Entry 7U0X (electron microscopy, 3.82 A resolution); this record covers chains C and F of the 7 polymer chains in the assembly.

== Chain C ==
Protein: Spike glycoprotein
Source organism: Severe acute respiratory syndrome coronavirus 2
UniProtKB: P0DTC2 (SPIKE_SARS2); numbering as in UniProt (aligned over 1-1208)
Sequence (1208 residues; numbered 1 to 1208; the number before each row is that of its first residue):
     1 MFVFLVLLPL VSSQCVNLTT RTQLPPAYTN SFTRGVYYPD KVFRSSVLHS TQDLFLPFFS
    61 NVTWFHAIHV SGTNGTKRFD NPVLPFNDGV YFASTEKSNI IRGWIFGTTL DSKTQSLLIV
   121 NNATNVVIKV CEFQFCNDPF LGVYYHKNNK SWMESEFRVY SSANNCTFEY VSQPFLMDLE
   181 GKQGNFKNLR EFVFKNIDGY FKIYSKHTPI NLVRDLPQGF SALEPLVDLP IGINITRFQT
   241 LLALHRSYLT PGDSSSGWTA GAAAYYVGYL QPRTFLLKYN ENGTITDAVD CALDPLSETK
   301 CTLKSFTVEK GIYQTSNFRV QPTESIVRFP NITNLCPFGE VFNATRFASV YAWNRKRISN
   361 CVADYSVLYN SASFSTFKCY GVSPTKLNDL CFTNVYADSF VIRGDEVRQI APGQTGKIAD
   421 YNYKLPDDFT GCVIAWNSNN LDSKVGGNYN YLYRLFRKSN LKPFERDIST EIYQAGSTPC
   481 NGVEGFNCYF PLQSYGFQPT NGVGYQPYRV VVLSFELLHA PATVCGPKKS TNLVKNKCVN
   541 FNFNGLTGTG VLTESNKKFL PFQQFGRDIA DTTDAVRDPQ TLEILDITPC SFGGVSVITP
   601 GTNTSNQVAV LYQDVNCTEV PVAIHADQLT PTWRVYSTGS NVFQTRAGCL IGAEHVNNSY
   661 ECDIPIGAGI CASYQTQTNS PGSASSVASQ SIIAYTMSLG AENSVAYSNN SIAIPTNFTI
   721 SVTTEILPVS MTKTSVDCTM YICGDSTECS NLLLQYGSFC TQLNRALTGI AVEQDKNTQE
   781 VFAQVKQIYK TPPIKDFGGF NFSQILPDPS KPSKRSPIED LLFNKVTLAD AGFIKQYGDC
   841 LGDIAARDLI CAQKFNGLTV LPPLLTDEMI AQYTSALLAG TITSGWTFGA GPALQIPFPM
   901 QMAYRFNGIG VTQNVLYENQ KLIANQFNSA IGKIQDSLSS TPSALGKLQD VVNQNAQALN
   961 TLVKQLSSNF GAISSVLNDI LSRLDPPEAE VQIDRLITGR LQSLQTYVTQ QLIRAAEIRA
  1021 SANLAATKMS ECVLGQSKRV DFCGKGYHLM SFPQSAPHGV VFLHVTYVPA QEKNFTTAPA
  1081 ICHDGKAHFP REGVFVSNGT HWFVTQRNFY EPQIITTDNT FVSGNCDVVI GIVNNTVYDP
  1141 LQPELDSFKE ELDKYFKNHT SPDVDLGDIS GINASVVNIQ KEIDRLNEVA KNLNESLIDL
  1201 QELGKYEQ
Disordered / not traced: 1-13, 179-184, 625-630, 676-689, 829-851, 1150-1208
Cystine bridges: C15-C136, C131-C166, C291-C301
Covalent attachments: N-acetylglucosamine (NAG) linked to N17, N61, N165, N234, N282, N343, N603, N616, N657, N709, N717, N801, N1074, N1098, N1134
Construct notes: conflict G682 (Arg in P0DTC2), S683 (Arg in P0DTC2), S685 (Arg in P0DTC2), P817 (Phe in P0DTC2), P892 (Ala in P0DTC2), P899 (Ala in P0DTC2), P942 (Ala in P0DTC2), P986 (Lys in P0DTC2), P987 (Val in P0DTC2)
Swiss-Prot annotation at these positions:
  - region: N280 to C301 (Putative superantigen), R403 to D405 (Integrin-binding motif), N448 to F456 (Immunodominant HLA epitope recognized by the CD8+), P681, A684 (Putative superantigen), S816 to Y837 (Fusion peptide 1), K835 to F855 (Fusion peptide 2), D1163 to E1202 (Heptad repeat 2)
  - site: R815, S816 (Cleavage)
  - glycosylation: N17 (N-linked (GlcNAc...) (complex) asparagine), N61 (N-linked (GlcNAc...) (hybrid) asparagine), N74 (N-linked (GlcNAc...) (complex) asparagine), N122 (N-linked (GlcNAc...) (hybrid) asparagine), N149 (N-linked (GlcNAc...) (complex) asparagine), N165 (N-linked (GlcNAc...) (complex) asparagine), N234 (N-linked (GlcNAc...) (high mannose) asparagine), N282 (N-linked (GlcNAc...) (complex) asparagine), T323 (O-linked (GalNAc) threonine), S325 (O-linked (HexNAc...) serine), N331 (N-linked (GlcNAc...) (complex) asparagine), N343 (N-linked (GlcNAc...) (complex) asparagine), N603 (N-linked (GlcNAc...) (hybrid) asparagine), N616 (N-linked (GlcNAc...) (complex) asparagine), N657 (N-linked (GlcNAc...) (complex) asparagine), T676 (O-linked (GlcNAc...) threonine), T678 (O-linked (GlcNAc...) threonine), N709 (N-linked (GlcNAc...) (high mannose) asparagine), N717 (N-linked (GlcNAc...) (hybrid) asparagine), N801 (N-linked (GlcNAc...) (hybrid) asparagine) and 6 more in UniProt
  - natural variant: L5 (L5F: In strain: Iota/B.1.526), S13 (S13I: In strain: Epsilon/B.1.427/B.1.429), L18 (L18F: In strain: Beta/B.1.351, Gamma/P.1 and 1 more), T19 (T19I: In strain: Omicron/BQ.1.1, Omicron/XBB.1.5 and 1 more; T19R: In strain: Delta/B.1.617.2, Omicron/BA.2 and 4 more), T20 (T20N: In strain: Gamma/P.1), L24 to A27 (sequence variant, change not given here; In strain: Omicron/BA.2, Omicron/BA.2.12.1 and 6 more), P26 (P26S: In strain: Gamma/P.1), Q52 (Q52H: In strain: Omicron/EG.5.1), A67 (A67V: In strain: Eta/B.1.525, Omicron/BA.1), H69 to V70 (deletion: In strain: Alpha/B.1.1.7, Eta/B.1.525 and 5 more), G75 (G75V: In strain: Lambda/C.37), T76 (T76I: In strain: Lambda/C.37), 82 further natural variant entries in UniProt
  - mutagenesis: H69 to V70 (Increased incorporation of cleaved spike into virions), N121 (N121Q: Partial loss of biliverdin affinity), R190 (R190K: Partial loss of biliverdin affinity), N234 (N234Q: Increased resistance to neutralizing antibodies), N331 (N331Q: Reduced viral infectivity), N343 (N343Q: Reduced viral infectivity), L452 (L452R: Increased resistance to neutralizing antibodies. Decreases HLA binding to NF9 epitope. Increased binding affinity to human ACE2), Y453 (Y453F: Decreased HLA binding to NF9 epitope. Increased binding affinity to human ACE2), A475 (A475V: Increased resistance to neutralizing antibodies), V483 (V483A: Increased resistance to neutralizing antibodies), E484 (E484D: Increased replication in human TMEM106B overexpressing cells), F490 (F490L: Increased resistance to neutralizing antibodies and human covalescent sera neutralization), 12 further mutagenesis entries in UniProt
From the paper describing this entry:
  - mutagenesis - K417N (2-fold): decreased binding to 002-02 (from molecular simulation)

== Chain F ==
Protein: mAb 002-13 heavy chain
Source organism: Homo sapiens
Sequence (459 residues; numbered 1 to 459; the number before each row is that of its first residue):
     1 QVQLVESGGG VVQPGRSLRL SCAASGFTFR SYGMHWVRQA PGKGLEWVAF ISYDGSDKYY
    61 ADSVKGRFTI SRDNSKNTLY LQMNSLRAED TAVYYCARDL SAGHCTGGVC YTAGGIDYWG
   121 QGTLVTVSSA STKGPSVFPL APSSKSTSGG TAALGCLVKD YFPEPVTVSW NSGALTSGVH
   181 TFPAVLQSSG LYSLSSVVTV PSSSLGTQTY ICNVNHKPSN TKVDKRVEPK SCDKTHTCPP
   241 CPAPELLGGP SVFLFPPKPK DTLMISRTPE VTCVVVDVSH EDPEVKFNWY VDGVEVHNAK
   301 TKPREEQYNS TYRVVSVLTV LHQDWLNGKE YKCKVSNKAL PAPIEKTISK AKGQPREPQV
   361 YTLPPSREEM TKNQVSLTCL VKGFYPSDIA VEWESNGQPE NNYKTTPPVL DSDGSFFLYS
   421 KLTVDKSRWQ QGNVFSCSVM HEALHNHYTQ KSLSLSPGK
Disordered / not traced: 235-459
Cystine bridges: C22-C96, C105-C110, C156-C212

== Interface between chain C and chain F ==
Contacting residue pairs - 20 pairs, chain C then chain F:
  Y369(C) with G107(F); C110(F), hydrophobic
  N370(C) with G107(F)
  S371(C) with G107(F)
  F377(C) with H104(F); C105(F)
  C379(C) with A102(F)
  Y380(C) with L100(F), hydrogen bond (side chain-backbone); S101(F)
  G381(C) with S31(F); Y53(F)
  V382(C) with Y53(F)
  P384(C) with G103(F)
  P412(C) with Y32(F)
  D427(C) with V2(F); G26(F); F27(F); T28(F), hydrogen bond (backbone-side chain); R98(F), salt bridge
  D428(C) with T28(F)
Other interface residues (no listed pair), chain C (16 interface residues in all): A372, F374, T376, T385
Other interface residues (no listed pair), chain F (17 interface residues in all): T106
From the paper, about this interface:
  - epitope / paratope residues, chain C: S371(C)

== Overview ==
16 residues of chain C and 17 residues of chain F are in contact, with 2 hydrogen bonds and 1 salt bridge.
Polar contacts include D427(C)-R98(F), Y380(C)-L100(F) and D427(C)-T28(F). The paper reports that K417N of
chain C reduces binding to 002-02; the epitope/paratope residue S371(C).
Here chain C is Spike glycoprotein (Severe acute respiratory syndrome coronavirus 2) and chain F is mAb 002-13
heavy chain (Homo sapiens). Entry 7U0X (SARS-Cov2 S protein structure in complex with neutralizing monoclonal
antibody 002-13) was determined by electron microscopy.
